6FOC - chains C and F of the 8 polymer chains in the assembly; structure by X-ray diffraction, 4.00 A resolution.

Chain C:
Protein: ATP synthase subunit alpha
Organism: Mycolicibacterium smegmatis MC2 155
Notes: EC 3.6.3.14
UniProtKB: A0R202 (ATPA_MYCS2); numbering as in UniProt (aligned over 1-511)
Chain sequence (548 residues; row label = number of the first residue in the row; X marks 11 residues of unknown identity (built as UNK)):
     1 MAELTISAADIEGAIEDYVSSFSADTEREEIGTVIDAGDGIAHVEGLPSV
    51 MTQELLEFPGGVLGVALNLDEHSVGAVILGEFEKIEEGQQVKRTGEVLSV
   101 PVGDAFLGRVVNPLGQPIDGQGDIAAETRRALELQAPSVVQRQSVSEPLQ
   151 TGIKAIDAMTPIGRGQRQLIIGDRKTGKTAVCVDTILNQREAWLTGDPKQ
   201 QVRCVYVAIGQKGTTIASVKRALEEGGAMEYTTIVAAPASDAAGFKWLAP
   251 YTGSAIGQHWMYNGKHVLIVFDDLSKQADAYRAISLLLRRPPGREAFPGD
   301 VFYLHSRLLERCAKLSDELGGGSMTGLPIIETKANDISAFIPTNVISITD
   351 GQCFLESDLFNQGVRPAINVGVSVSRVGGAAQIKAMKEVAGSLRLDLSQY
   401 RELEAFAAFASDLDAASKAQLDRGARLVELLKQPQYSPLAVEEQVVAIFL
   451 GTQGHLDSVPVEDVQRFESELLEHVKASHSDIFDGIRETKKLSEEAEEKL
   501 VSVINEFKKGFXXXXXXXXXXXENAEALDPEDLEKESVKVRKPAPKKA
Disordered / not traced: 1-29, 191-201, 410-411, 512-548
Curated features (UniProtKB/Swiss-Prot):
  - binding site (ATP): Gly-172 to Thr-179
  - site: Ser-373 (Required for activity)
Metal / ion sites: Mg2+: Thr-179 (together with ADP)
Ligand contacts:
  - ADP (adenosine-5'-diphosphate), molecule 1: Asp-173, Arg-174, Lys-175, Thr-176, Gly-177, Lys-178, Thr-179, Ala-180, Phe-360, Arg-365, Pro-366, Gln-433, Pro-434, Gln-435
  - ADP, molecule 2: Val-374, Ser-375, Arg-376

Chain F:
Protein: ATP synthase subunit beta
Organism: Mycolicibacterium smegmatis MC2 155
Notes: EC 3.6.3.14
UniProtKB: A0R200 (ATPB_MYCS2); residue numbers follow UniProt; this construct covers 1-475
Chain sequence (475 residues; row label = number of the first residue in the row):
     1 MTATAEKTAGRVVRITGPVVDVEFPRGSVPELFNALHAEITFGALAKTLT
    51 LEVAQHLGDSLVRCISMQPTDGLVRGVEVTDTGASISVPVGDGVKGHVFN
   101 ALGDCLDDPGYGKDFEHWSIHRKPPAFSDLEPRTEMLETGLKVVDLLTPY
   151 VRGGKIALFGGAGVGKTVLIQEMINRIARNFGGTSVFAGVGERTREGNDL
   201 WVELADANVLKDTALVFGQMDEPPGTRMRVALSALTMAEFFRDEQGQDVL
   251 LFIDNIFRFTQAGSEVSTLLGRMPSAVGYQPTLADEMGELQERITSTRGR
   301 SITSMQAVYVPADDYTDPAPATTFAHLDATTELSRAVFSKGIFPAVDPLA
   351 SSSTILDPAIVGDEHYRVAQEVIRILQRYKDLQDIIAILGIDELSEEDKQ
   401 LVNRARRIERFLSQNMMAAEQFTGQPGSTVPLKETIEAFDKLTKGEFDHL
   451 PEQAFFLIGGLDDLAKKAESLGAKL
Disordered / not traced: 1-7, 42-46, 109-113, 472-475
Metal / ion sites: Mg2+: Thr-167 (together with ADP)
Ligand contacts:
  - ADP (adenosine-5'-diphosphate), molecule 1: Gly-161, Gly-163, Val-164, Gly-165, Lys-166, Thr-167, Val-168, Arg-193, Glu-196, Phe-338, Phe-343, Met-416, Ala-419, Phe-422, Thr-423
  - ADP, molecule 2: Ser-353, Thr-354, Asp-357, Tyr-366
Reported in the primary citation:
  - Mg2+ coordination: Thr-167

Interface between chain C and chain F:
Pairs across the interface (75):
  Ile-35(C) / Gly-58(F)
  Asp-36(C) / His-56(F)
  Asp-36(C) / Leu-57(F)
  Asp-36(C) / Gly-58(F)
  Ala-37(C) / Gln-55(F)
  Ala-37(C) / His-56(F)  hydrogen bond (backbone-backbone)
  Asp-39(C) / Gln-55(F)  hydrogen bond
  Asp-39(C) / Arg-272(F)  salt bridge
  Phe-82(C) / Leu-32(F)
  Glu-83(C) / Leu-32(F)
  Ile-85(C) / Leu-32(F)
  Glu-86(C) / Val-29(F)
  Glu-86(C) / Pro-30(F)
  Glu-86(C) / Glu-31(F)
  Glu-87(C) / Gly-58(F)
  Glu-87(C) / Asp-59(F)  hydrogen bond (side chain-backbone)
  Glu-87(C) / Ser-60(F)  hydrogen bond (side chain-backbone)
  Val-110(C) / Phe-127(F)  hydrophobic
  Ile-118(C) / Phe-127(F)  hydrophobic
  Asp-119(C) / Ser-128(F)
  Arg-174(C) / Phe-324(F)  hydrogen bond (side chain-backbone)
  Arg-174(C) / Leu-327(F)  hydrogen bond (side chain-backbone)
  Arg-174(C) / Thr-330(F)
  Arg-174(C) / Ser-352(F)  hydrogen bond
  Lys-175(C) / Ser-352(F)
  Lys-175(C) / Thr-354(F)  hydrogen bond
  Lys-212(C) / Glu-292(F)
  Lys-212(C) / Ala-325(F)
  Lys-212(C) / His-326(F)
  Lys-212(C) / Asp-328(F)  salt bridge
  Gly-213(C) / Phe-127(F)
  Gly-213(C) / Leu-130(F)
  Gly-213(C) / Glu-292(F)  hydrogen bond (backbone-side chain)
  Ile-216(C) / Phe-127(F)  hydrophobic
  Ala-217(C) / Phe-127(F)
  Lys-220(C) / Phe-127(F)
  Pro-238(C) / Glu-292(F)
  Ala-239(C) / Gly-288(F)
  Ala-239(C) / His-326(F)
  Ser-240(C) / Pro-124(F)
  Ser-240(C) / Gly-288(F)
  Ser-240(C) / Glu-289(F)
  Ser-240(C) / Glu-292(F)
  Ala-243(C) / Asp-285(F)  hydrogen bond (backbone-side chain)
  Lys-246(C) / Asp-285(F)  salt bridge
  Asp-279(C) / Ala-284(F)
  Arg-282(C) / Ser-275(F)  hydrogen bond
  Arg-282(C) / Ala-276(F)
  Ala-283(C) / Pro-281(F)
  Leu-286(C) / Met-273(F)
  Leu-286(C) / Pro-274(F)
  Leu-286(C) / Ser-275(F)
  Leu-286(C) / Pro-281(F)  hydrophobic
  Leu-287(C) / Arg-272(F)
  Leu-287(C) / Thr-282(F)
  Arg-289(C) / Gly-271(F)  hydrogen bond (side chain-backbone)
  Arg-289(C) / Met-273(F)
  Arg-290(C) / Met-273(F)
  Pro-292(C) / Met-273(F)
  Ala-296(C) / Ser-275(F)
  Ala-296(C) / Ala-276(F)
  Lys-333(C) / Thr-316(F)  hydrogen bond (side chain-backbone)
  Lys-333(C) / Ala-321(F)
  Asp-358(C) / Gln-377(F)
  Asn-361(C) / Leu-349(F)
  Asn-361(C) / Ile-373(F)
  Asn-361(C) / Arg-374(F)
  Asn-361(C) / Gln-377(F)
  Gln-362(C) / Arg-374(F)
  Gln-362(C) / Arg-378(F)
  Gln-362(C) / Asp-381(F)
  Gly-363(C) / Arg-374(F)
  Arg-365(C) / Gln-370(F)  hydrogen bond
  Gln-435(C) / Asp-357(F)  hydrogen bond
  Gln-435(C) / Pro-358(F)
Also at the interface, not in a pair above, chain C (49 interface residues in all): Glu-81, Gly-88, Gln-211, Thr-214, Ser-218, Ala-242, Lys-276, Glu-295, Ala-334
Also at the interface, not in a pair above, chain F (57 interface residues in all): Arg-26, Phe-33, Leu-61, Lys-123, Glu-131, Pro-132, Lys-155, Thr-295, Pro-318, Ser-353, Tyr-366

Overview:
49 residues of chain C and 57 residues of chain F are in contact, with 15 hydrogen bonds and 3 salt bridges.
Among the polar pairs are Asp-39(C)/Arg-272(F), Lys-212(C)/Asp-328(F) and Lys-246(C)/Asp-285(F). One ADP
molecule is bound between chain C and chain F. Bound to chain C: ADP. The paper reports Mg2+ coordination by
Thr-167(F).
Chain C is ATP synthase subunit alpha and chain F is ATP synthase subunit beta, both from Mycolicibacterium
smegmatis MC2 155; the structure, F1-ATPase from Mycobacterium smegmatis, was determined by X-ray diffraction.
